Entry 4ZOX (X-ray diffraction, 1.60 A resolution); this record covers chains A and B.

[Chain A]
Name: Ribosome assembly protein SQT1
Source organism: Saccharomyces cerevisiae
Reference sequence: P35184 (SQT1_YEAST); numbering as in UniProt (aligned over 53-431)
Sequence (381 residues; row label = number of the first residue in the row):
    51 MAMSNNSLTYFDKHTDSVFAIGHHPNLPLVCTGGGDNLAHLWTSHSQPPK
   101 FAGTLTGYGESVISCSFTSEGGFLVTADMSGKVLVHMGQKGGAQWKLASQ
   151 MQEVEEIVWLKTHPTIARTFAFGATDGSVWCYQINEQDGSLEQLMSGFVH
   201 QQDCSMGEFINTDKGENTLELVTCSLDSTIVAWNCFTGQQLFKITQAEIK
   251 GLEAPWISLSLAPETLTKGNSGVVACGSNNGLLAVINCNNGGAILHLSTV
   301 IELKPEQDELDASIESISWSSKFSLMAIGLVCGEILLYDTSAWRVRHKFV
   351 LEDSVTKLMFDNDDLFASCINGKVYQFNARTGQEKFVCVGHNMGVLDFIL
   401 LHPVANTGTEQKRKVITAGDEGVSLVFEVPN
Not modelled in the structure: 51-52
Differences from the reference sequence: initiating methionine (51); expression tag (52)
Reported in the primary citation:
  - mutagenesis - E315K: abolished growth

[Chain B]
Name: 60S ribosomal protein L10
Source organism: Saccharomyces cerevisiae
Reference sequence: P41805 (RL10_YEAST); residues 1-20 here = UniProt positions 1-20
Sequence (28 residues; row label = number of the first residue in the row):
     1 MARRPARCYRYQKNKPYPKSGSHHHHHH
Not modelled in the structure: 1, 16-28
Differences from the reference sequence: expression tag (21-28)
Reported in the primary citation:
  - mutagenesis - R3A/R4A: decreased binding to Ribosome assembly protein SQT1 (chain A)
  - mutagenesis - R3E, R4A: decreased growth
  - mutagenesis - R3A/R4A, R4E: abolished growth

[How chain A and chain B interact]
Residue-residue contacts (31; chain A residue first):
  Ser67(A) - Arg4(B)  hydrogen bond
  Phe69(A) - Arg3(B)
  Phe69(A) - Arg4(B)
  Phe69(A) - Pro5(B)
  Phe69(A) - Arg7(B)  hydrogen bond (backbone-side chain)
  Phe69(A) - Cys8(B)  hydrophobic
  Gly85(A) - Ala2(B)  hydrogen bond (backbone-backbone)
  Asn87(A) - Ala2(B)  hydrogen bond (side chain-backbone)
  Glu110(A) - Ala2(B)  hydrogen bond (side chain-backbone)
  Glu110(A) - Arg3(B)  hydrogen bond (side chain-backbone)
  Ser111(A) - Ala2(B)  hydrogen bond (side chain-backbone)
  Ser111(A) - Arg3(B)  hydrogen bond (side chain-backbone)
  Met129(A) - Arg3(B)  hydrogen bond (backbone-side chain)
  Met129(A) - Arg4(B)
  Met129(A) - Pro5(B)
  Glu156(A) - Arg3(B)  salt bridge
  Ile257(A) - Arg10(B)
  Asp308(A) - Lys13(B)
  Leu310(A) - Asn14(B)
  Asp311(A) - Lys13(B)  salt bridge
  Ser313(A) - Arg10(B)
  Glu315(A) - Arg10(B)  salt bridge
  Glu315(A) - Tyr11(B)
  Val331(A) - Arg10(B)
  Val331(A) - Lys13(B)
  Ser354(A) - Tyr11(B)
  Val355(A) - Tyr11(B)
  Thr356(A) - Tyr11(B)
  Ile370(A) - Tyr11(B)  hydrophobic
  Leu396(A) - Arg7(B)  hydrogen bond (backbone-side chain)
  Asp420(A) - Arg4(B)  salt bridge
Other interface residues (no listed pair), chain A (25 interface residues in all): Asp66, Ile113, Asn279, Asp353
From the paper, about this interface:
  - pairs named by the authors: Gly85(A)-Ala2(B) (backbone contact), Asn87(A)-Ala2(B), Glu110(A)-Ala2(B), Glu110(A)-Arg3(B), Ser111(A)-Ala2(B), Glu156(A)-Arg3(B), Asp311(A)-Lys13(B), Glu315(A)-Arg10(B), Asp420(A)-Arg4(B)

[Summary]
Chain A and chain B form an interface of 25 and 10 residues respectively; the contacts include 10 hydrogen
bonds and 4 salt bridges. Polar pairs include Glu156(A)-Arg3(B), Asp311(A)-Lys13(B) and Glu315(A)-Arg10(B).
The authors report a backbone contact between Gly85(A) and Ala2(B); contacts between Asn87(A) and Ala2(B),
Glu110(A) and Ala2(B) and Glu110(A) and Arg3(B) among others. The paper reports that R3E and R4A of chain B
reduce growth; R3A/R4A and R4E of chain B abolish growth.
Chain A is Ribosome assembly protein SQT1 and chain B is 60S ribosomal protein L10, both from Saccharomyces
cerevisiae; the structure, Crystal structure of the Saccharomyces cerevisiae Sqt1 bound to the N-terminus of
the ribosomal protein L10, was determined by X-ray diffraction together with 4ZN4, 4ZOV, 4ZOY and 4ZOZ from
the same study.
